1RTK - chain A; structure by X-ray diffraction, 2.30 A resolution.

[Chain A]
Protein: Complement factor B Bb fragment
From: Homo sapiens
Notes: fragment: complement factor b bb fragment
Reference sequence: P00751 (CFAB_HUMAN); residues 243-739 here correspond to UniProt positions 268-764 (UniProt number = residue number + 25)
Sequence (497 residues; each row starts with the number of its first residue):
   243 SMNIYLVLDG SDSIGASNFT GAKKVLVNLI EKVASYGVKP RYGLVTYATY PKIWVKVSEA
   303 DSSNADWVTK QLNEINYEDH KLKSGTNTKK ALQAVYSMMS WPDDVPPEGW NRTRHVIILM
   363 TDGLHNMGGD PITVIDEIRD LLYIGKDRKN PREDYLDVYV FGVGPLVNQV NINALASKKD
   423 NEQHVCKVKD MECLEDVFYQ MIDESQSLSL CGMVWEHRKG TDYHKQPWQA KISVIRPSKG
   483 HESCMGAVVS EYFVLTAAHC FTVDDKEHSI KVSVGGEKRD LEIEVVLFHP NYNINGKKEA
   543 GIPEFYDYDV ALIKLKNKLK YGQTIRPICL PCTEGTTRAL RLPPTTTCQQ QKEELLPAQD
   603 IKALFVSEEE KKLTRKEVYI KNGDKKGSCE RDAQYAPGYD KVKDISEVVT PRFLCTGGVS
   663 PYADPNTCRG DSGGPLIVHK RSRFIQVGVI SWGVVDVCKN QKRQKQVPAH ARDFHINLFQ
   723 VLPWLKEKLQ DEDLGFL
Not modelled in the structure: 345-350, 479-480, 701-703
Disulfides: C428-C435, C453-C571, C486-C502, C574-C590, C631-C657, C670-C700
Covalent attachments: 4-carbamimidamidobenzoic acid (GBS) linked to S674
Differences from the reference sequence: engineered mutation V267 (Cys292 in P00751), C428 (Phe453 in P00751), C435 (Asn460 in P00751)
Ion coordination: Mg2+: S253, S255, T328; Na+ near K323 (its only coordinating residue here)
Small-molecule neighbours: 4-carbamimidamidobenzoic acid (GBS): H501, T669, C670, R671, I692, S693, W694, G695, V696, V697, D698, D715

[Overview]
4-carbamimidamidobenzoic acid is covalently linked to S674. S253, S255 and T328 coordinate Mg2+.
Chain A is Complement factor B Bb fragment (Homo sapiens); the structure, Crystal Structure Analysis of the Bb
segment of Factor B complexed with 4-guanidinobenzoic acid, was determined by X-ray diffraction together with
1RRK and 1RS0 from the same study.
